PDB entry 1IUT | X-ray diffraction, 2.00 A resolution | chain A

Chain A:
Molecule: P-hydroxybenzoate hydroxylase
From: Pseudomonas aeruginosa
Notes: EC 1.14.13.2
UniProt: P20586 (PHHY_PSEAE); numbering as in UniProt (aligned over 1-394)
Sequence (394 residues; each row starts with the number of its first residue):
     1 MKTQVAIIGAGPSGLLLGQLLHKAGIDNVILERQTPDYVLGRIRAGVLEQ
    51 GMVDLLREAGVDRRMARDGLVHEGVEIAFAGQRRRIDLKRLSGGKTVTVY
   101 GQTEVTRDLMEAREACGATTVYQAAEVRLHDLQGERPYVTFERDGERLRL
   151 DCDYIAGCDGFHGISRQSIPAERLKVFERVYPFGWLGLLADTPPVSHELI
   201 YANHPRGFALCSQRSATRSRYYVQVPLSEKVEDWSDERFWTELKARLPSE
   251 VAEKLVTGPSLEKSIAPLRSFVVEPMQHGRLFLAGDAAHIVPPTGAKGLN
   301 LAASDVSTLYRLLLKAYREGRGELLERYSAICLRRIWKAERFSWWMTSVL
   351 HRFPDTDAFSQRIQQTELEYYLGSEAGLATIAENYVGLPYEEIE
Residues lining bound ligands:
  - FAD (flavin-adenine dinucleotide): Ile8, Gly9, Ala10, Gly11, Pro12, Ser13, Gly14, Leu31, Glu32, Arg33, Gln34, Val39, Arg42, Arg44, Ala45, Gly46, Val47, Gln102, Val127, Cys158, Asp159, Gly160, His162, Gly163, Ile164, Tyr222, Ala266, Ala284, Gly285, Asp286, Pro293, Ala296, Lys297, Gly298, Leu299, Asn300, Ala302
  - 4-aminobenzoic acid (PAB): Arg44, Ala45, Gly46, Val47, Trp185, Leu199, Tyr201, Leu210, Ser212, Gln213, Arg214, Arg220, Tyr222, Pro293, Thr294, Ala296
Curated features (UniProtKB/Swiss-Prot):
  - binding site (FAD): Ser13, Glu32, Arg42 to Val47, Gln102, Asp286, Leu299, Asn300
  - binding site (substrate): Tyr201, Ser212 to Arg214, Tyr222, Pro293
  - site (Important for catalytic activity): Tyr201, Tyr385

Summary:
Chain A binds flavin-adenine dinucleotide and 4-aminobenzoic acid. UniProt lists 12 FAD-binding residues and 6
substrate-binding residues.
Chain A is P-hydroxybenzoate hydroxylase (Pseudomonas aeruginosa); the structure, P-hydroxybenzoate
hydroxylase complexed with 4-aminobenzoate at ph 7.4, was determined by X-ray diffraction together with 1IUW,
1IUX, 1IUV, 1IUS and 1IUU from the same study.
